Entry 8VUE (electron microscopy, 3.59 A resolution); this record covers chains B and L of the 12 polymer chains in the assembly.

Chain B:
Protein: Hemagglutinin HA2 chain
Organism: Influenza A virus
UniProtKB: A7Y8E2 (A7Y8E2_9INFA); residues 330-498 here correspond to UniProt positions 342-510 (UniProt number = residue number + 12)
Sequence (169 residues; row label = number of the first residue in the row):
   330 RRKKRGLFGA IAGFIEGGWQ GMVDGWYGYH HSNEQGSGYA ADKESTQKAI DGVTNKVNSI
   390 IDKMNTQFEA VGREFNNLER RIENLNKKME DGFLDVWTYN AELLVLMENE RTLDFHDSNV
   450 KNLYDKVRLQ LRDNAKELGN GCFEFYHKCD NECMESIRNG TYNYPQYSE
Not modelled in the structure: 330-334
Disulfides: Cys-478/Cys-482

Chain L:
Protein: L5A7 Fab Light Chain
Organism: Homo sapiens
Notes: antibody fragment or engineered binder
Sequence (210 residues; each row starts with the number of its first residue; note: 4 numbers in that range are skipped by the numbering (no residue carries them; nothing is unmodelled there)):
     1 AIQLTQSPSS LSASVGDRVT ITCRASQATS SYLAWYQQKP GKAPKLLIYA ASTLQSGVPS
    61 RFSGSGSGTD FTLTITSLQP EDFATYYCQL S
    96 KTFGPGTKVE IKRTVAAPSV FIFPPSDEQL KSGTASVVCL LNNFYPREAK VQWKVDNALQ
   156 SGNSQESVTE QDSKDSTYSL SSTLTLSKAD YEKHKVYACE VTHQGLSSPV TKSFNRGEC
Not modelled in the structure: 214
Disulfides: Cys-23/Cys-88, Cys-134/Cys-194

Chain B / chain L interface:
Residue-residue contacts (10; chain B residue first):
  Asp-353(B) / Tyr-32(L)  hydrogen bond (backbone-side chain)
  Gly-354(B) / Tyr-32(L)
  Lys-372(B) / Gln-27(L)
  Lys-372(B) / Thr-29(L)
  Lys-372(B) / Ser-91(L)
  Thr-375(B) / Tyr-32(L)
  Gln-376(B) / Thr-29(L)
  Gln-376(B) / Ser-30(L)
  Gln-376(B) / Ser-31(L)
  Glu-484(B) / Ala-1(L)
Also at the interface, not in a pair above, chain B (7 interface residues in all): Glu-373
Also at the interface, not in a pair above, chain L (8 interface residues in all): Lys-96
Interface features reported in the paper:
  - specific contacts: Lys-372(B)/Thr-29(L) (hydrophobic contact), Thr-375(B)/Tyr-32(L) (hydrophobic contact)
  - epitope / paratope residues, chain B: Lys-372(B), Thr-375(B)
  - epitope / paratope residues, chain L: Thr-29(L), Tyr-32(L)

Summary:
7 residues of chain B face 8 of chain L across their interface, with 1 hydrogen bond. The hydrogen-bonded pair
is Asp-353(B)/Tyr-32(L). The paper describes hydrophobic contacts between Lys-372(B) and Thr-29(L) and
Thr-375(B) and Tyr-32(L). From the paper: epitope/paratope residues Lys-372(B), Thr-375(B) and Thr-29(L) among
others.
Chain B is Hemagglutinin HA2 chain (Influenza A virus) and chain L is L5A7 Fab Light Chain (Homo sapiens); the
structure, L5A7 Fab bound to Indonesia2005 Hemagglutinin, was determined by electron microscopy together with
8VVB from the same study.
